PDB entry 5F3W | X-ray diffraction, 3.11 A resolution | chains B and D of the 6 polymer chains in the assembly

Chain B (and D):
Molecule: DNA double-strand break repair Rad50 ATPase
Source organism: Methanocaldococcus jannaschii DSM 2661
Notes: chain D of this document is another copy of the same molecule, construct and numbering; everything in this record applies to it too
UniProt: Q58718 (RAD50_METJA); residue numbers follow UniProt; this construct covers 1-190, 825-1005
Chain sequence (372 residues; numbered 1 to 1005; 633 numbers in that range are skipped by the numbering (no residue carries them; nothing is unmodelled there); the number before each row is that of its first residue):
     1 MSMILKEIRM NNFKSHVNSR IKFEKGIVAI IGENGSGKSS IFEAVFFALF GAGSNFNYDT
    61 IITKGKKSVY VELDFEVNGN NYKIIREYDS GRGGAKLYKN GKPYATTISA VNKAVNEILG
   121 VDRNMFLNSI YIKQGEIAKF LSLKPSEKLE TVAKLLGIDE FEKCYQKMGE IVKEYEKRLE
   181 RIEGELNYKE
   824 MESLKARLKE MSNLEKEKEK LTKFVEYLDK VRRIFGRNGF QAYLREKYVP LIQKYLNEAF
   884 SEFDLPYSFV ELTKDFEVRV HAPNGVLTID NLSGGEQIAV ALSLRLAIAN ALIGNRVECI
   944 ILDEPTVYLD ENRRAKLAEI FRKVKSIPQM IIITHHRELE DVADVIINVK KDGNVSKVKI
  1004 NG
Disordered / not traced: 186-190, 824-831 (chain D: 189-190, 824-835)
Construct notes: linker (824)
Residues lining bound ligands:
  - ATP-gamma-S (AGS; phosphothiophosphoric acid-adenylate ester), molecule 1: Lys14, Ser15, Glu33, Asn34, Gly35, Ser36, Gly37, Lys38, Ser39, Ser40, Asp59, Thr60, Ile61, Ile62, Thr63, Lys64, Gln134, Asp946, Glu947, Lys994
  - ATP-gamma-S (AGS), molecule 2: Tyr890, Leu910, Asn914, Leu915, Ser916, Gly917, Gly918, Glu919, Tyr951
Curated features (UniProtKB/Swiss-Prot):
  - binding site (ATP): Lys14, Gly35 to Ser40, Ile62 to Lys64, Gln134
Reported in the primary citation:
  - mutagenesis - R86E, R92E, T107E: decreased binding to DNA

How chain B and chain D interact:
Pairs across the interface - 65 pairs, chain B then chain D:
  Glu33(B) - Asp953(D)
  Glu33(B) - Arg956(D)  salt bridge
  Asn34(B) - Tyr951(D)  hydrogen bond (side chain-backbone)
  Asn34(B) - Leu952(D)
  Asn34(B) - Asp953(D)  hydrogen bond (backbone-side chain)
  Asn34(B) - Arg956(D)
  Gly35(B) - Ser916(D)  hydrogen bond (backbone-side chain)
  Gly35(B) - Glu919(D)
  Thr60(B) - Asn914(D)
  Lys64(B) - Asn907(D)
  Lys64(B) - Gly908(D)
  Lys64(B) - Val909(D)
  Lys64(B) - Leu910(D)
  Lys64(B) - Asn914(D)
  Gly65(B) - Asn907(D)  hydrogen bond (backbone-backbone)
  Gln134(B) - Gly917(D)
  Gln134(B) - Tyr951(D)
  Gly135(B) - Tyr951(D)
  Pro889(B) - Lys994(D)
  Pro889(B) - Asn997(D)
  Ala905(B) - Asn997(D)
  Pro906(B) - Asn997(D)
  Asn907(B) - Lys64(D)
  Asn907(B) - Gly65(D)  hydrogen bond (backbone-backbone)
  Gly908(B) - Lys64(D)
  Val909(B) - Lys64(D)
  Leu910(B) - Lys64(D)
  Asp913(B) - Thr60(D)
  Asn914(B) - Thr60(D)
  Ser916(B) - Gly35(D)  hydrogen bond (side chain-backbone)
  Gly917(B) - Gln134(D)
  Glu919(B) - Gly35(D)
  Glu947(B) - Tyr951(D)
  Val950(B) - Val950(D)  hydrophobic
  Val950(B) - Tyr951(D)  hydrophobic
  Tyr951(B) - Asn34(D)  hydrogen bond (backbone-side chain)
  Tyr951(B) - Gln134(D)
  Tyr951(B) - Gly135(D)  hydrogen bond (side chain-backbone)
  Tyr951(B) - Glu947(D)
  Tyr951(B) - Val950(D)
  Tyr951(B) - Tyr951(D)
  Leu952(B) - Asn34(D)
  Leu952(B) - His978(D)  hydrogen bond (backbone-side chain)
  Asp953(B) - Glu33(D)
  Asp953(B) - Asn34(D)  hydrogen bond (backbone-side chain)
  Asp953(B) - His978(D)
  Glu954(B) - His978(D)
  Glu954(B) - His979(D)
  Glu954(B) - Arg980(D)
  Arg956(B) - Glu33(D)  salt bridge
  Arg956(B) - Asn34(D)
  Arg957(B) - His978(D)
  Arg957(B) - His979(D)  hydrogen bond
  His978(B) - Tyr951(D)
  His978(B) - Leu952(D)  hydrogen bond (side chain-backbone)
  His978(B) - Asp953(D)
  His978(B) - Glu954(D)
  His978(B) - Arg957(D)  hydrogen bond
  His979(B) - Glu954(D)
  His979(B) - Arg957(D)  hydrogen bond
  His979(B) - His979(D)  hydrogen bond
  Arg980(B) - Glu954(D)  salt bridge
  Gly996(B) - Pro889(D)
  Asn997(B) - Pro889(D)
  Asn997(B) - Pro906(D)
Other interface residues (no listed pair), chain B (37 interface residues in all): Lys14, Tyr890, Gly918, Lys994
Other interface residues (no listed pair), chain D (35 interface residues in all): Lys14, Tyr890, Ala905, Gly918

Overview:
37 residues of chain B and 35 residues of chain D are in contact, with 15 hydrogen bonds and 3 salt bridges.
Polar pairs include Glu33(B)-Arg956(D), Arg980(B)-Glu954(D) and Asn34(B)-Tyr951(D). Bound to chain B:
ATP-gamma-S. UniProt lists 11 ATP-binding residues on chain B. The paper reports that R86E, R92E and T107E of
chain B reduce binding to DNA.
Chain B and chain D are both DNA double-strand break repair Rad50 ATPase (Methanocaldococcus jannaschii DSM
2661); the structure, Structure of the ATPrS-Mre11/Rad50-DNA complex, was determined by X-ray diffraction
together with 5DNY from the same study.
